Entry 7F3T (electron microscopy, 3.69 A resolution); this record covers chains A and B.

Chain A (and B):
Protein: Transmembrane protein 120A
From: Homo sapiens
Notes: chain B of this document is another copy of the same molecule, construct and numbering; everything in this record applies to it too
UniProt: Q9BXJ8 (TACAN_HUMAN); numbering as in UniProt (aligned over 2-343)
Amino-acid sequence (375 residues; numbered -31 to 343; the number before each row is that of its first residue; numbers below 1 keep their minus sign (Met-31 is residue -31)):
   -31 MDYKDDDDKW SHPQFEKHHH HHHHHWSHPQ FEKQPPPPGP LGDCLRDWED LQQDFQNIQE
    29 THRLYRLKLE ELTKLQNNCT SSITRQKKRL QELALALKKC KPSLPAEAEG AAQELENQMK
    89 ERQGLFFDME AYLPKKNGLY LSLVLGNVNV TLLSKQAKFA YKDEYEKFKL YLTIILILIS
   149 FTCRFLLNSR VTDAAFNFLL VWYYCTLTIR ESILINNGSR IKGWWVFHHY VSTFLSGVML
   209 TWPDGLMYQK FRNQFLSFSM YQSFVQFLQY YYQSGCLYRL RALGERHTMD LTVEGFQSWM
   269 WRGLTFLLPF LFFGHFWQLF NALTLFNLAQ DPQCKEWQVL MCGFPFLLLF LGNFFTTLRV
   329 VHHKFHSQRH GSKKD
Unresolved in the structure: -31 to 6, 337-343
Sequence notes: expression tag (-31 to 1)
Residues lining bound ligands: coenzyme A (COA): Lys130, Lys137, Ser187, Arg188, Ile189, Trp193, Gln237, Tyr240, Gln241, Leu272, Leu279, Gly282, His283, Asn321, Thr325, Val328, Lys332
Curated features (UniProtKB/Swiss-Prot):
  - binding site (CoA): Lys130, Ser187, Arg188, Gln237, Tyr240, Gln241, His283, Lys332
  - mutagenesis: Trp193 (W193A: Decreases the binding affinity with CoA), Met207 (M207A: Increases membrane pressure-activated current)
Reported in the primary citation:
  - binding site for coenzyme A: Lys130, Arg188, Ile189, Trp193, Gln237, Leu279, Val328
  - mutagenesis - W193A: decreased binding to coenzyme A

Chain A / chain B interface:
Pairs across the interface (51; chain A residue first):
  Pro8(A) - Cys68(B)  hydrophobic
  Cys12(A) - Leu65(B)  hydrophobic
  Asp15(A) - Arg57(B)  salt bridge
  Trp16(A) - Leu83(B)
  Trp16(A) - Gln86(B)  hydrogen bond
  Trp16(A) - Arg90(B)
  Leu19(A) - Arg90(B)
  Gln20(A) - Arg90(B)
  Asp22(A) - Gln54(B)  hydrogen bond
  Phe23(A) - Arg90(B)
  Phe23(A) - Leu93(B)  hydrophobic
  Ile26(A) - Ser50(B)
  Ile26(A) - Ile51(B)  hydrophobic
  His30(A) - Met97(B)
  Tyr33(A) - Leu40(B)  hydrophobic
  Tyr33(A) - Gln44(B)  hydrogen bond
  Tyr33(A) - Leu101(B)
  Arg34(A) - Tyr100(B)  hydrogen bond
  Leu40(A) - Tyr33(B)  hydrophobic
  Leu40(A) - Leu40(B)  hydrophobic
  Gln44(A) - Tyr33(B)  hydrogen bond
  Ser50(A) - Ile26(B)
  Ile51(A) - Ile26(B)  hydrophobic
  Gln54(A) - Asp22(B)  hydrogen bond
  Arg57(A) - Asp15(B)  salt bridge
  Leu65(A) - Cys12(B)  hydrophobic
  Cys68(A) - Pro8(B)  hydrophobic
  Leu83(A) - Trp16(B)
  Gln86(A) - Trp16(B)  hydrogen bond
  Arg90(A) - Trp16(B)
  Arg90(A) - Leu19(B)
  Arg90(A) - Gln20(B)
  Arg90(A) - Phe23(B)
  Leu93(A) - Phe23(B)  hydrophobic
  Met97(A) - His30(B)
  Tyr100(A) - Arg34(B)  hydrogen bond
  Leu101(A) - Tyr33(B)
  Leu111(A) - Trp170(B)  hydrophobic
  Val112(A) - Thr174(B)
  Val112(A) - Arg178(B)
  Leu113(A) - Ile177(B)  hydrophobic
  Leu113(A) - Arg178(B)  hydrogen bond (backbone-side chain)
  Asn115(A) - Asn117(B)
  Asn117(A) - Asn115(B)
  Val159(A) - Trp305(B)
  Trp170(A) - Leu111(B)  hydrophobic
  Thr174(A) - Val112(B)
  Ile177(A) - Leu113(B)  hydrophobic
  Arg178(A) - Val112(B)
  Arg178(A) - Leu113(B)  hydrogen bond (side chain-backbone)
  Trp305(A) - Val159(B)
Other interface residues (no listed pair), chain A (58 interface residues in all): Thr29, Leu32, Lys36, Leu37, Leu43, Cys47, Arg53, Leu61, Phe94, Ser110, Thr119, Leu121, Glu132, Phe136, Ala162, Phe166, Ile181, Gly205, Leu208, Thr209
Other interface residues (no listed pair), chain B (58 interface residues in all): Thr29, Leu32, Lys36, Leu37, Leu43, Cys47, Arg53, Leu61, Phe94, Ser110, Thr119, Leu121, Glu132, Phe136, Ala162, Phe166, Ile181, Gly205, Leu208, Thr209

Overview:
Chain A and chain B each contribute 58 residues to their interface, with 10 hydrogen bonds and 2 salt bridges.
Polar pairs include Asp15(A)-Arg57(B), Trp16(A)-Gln86(B) and Asp22(A)-Gln54(B). The paper reports a binding
site for coenzyme A at Lys130(A), Arg188(A) and Ile189(A) among others; W193A of chain A reduces binding to
coenzyme A.
Chain A and chain B are both Transmembrane protein 120A (Homo sapiens); the structure, Cryo-EM structure of
human TMEM120A in the CoASH-bound state, was determined by electron microscopy, deposited together with 7F3U.
